1EKZ - chains B and A; structure by solution NMR.

Chain B:
Molecule: Staufen double-stranded RNA binding domain
Sequence (30 nucleotides; numbered 1 to 30; the number before each row is that of its first residue):
     1 GGACAGCUGU CCCUUCGGGG ACAGCUGUCC

Chain A:
Protein: Maternal effect protein (staufen)
Organism: Drosophila melanogaster
UniProtKB: P25159 (STAU_DROME); residues 1-76 here correspond to UniProt positions 571-646 (UniProt number = residue number + 570)
Chain sequence (76 residues; each row starts with the number of its first residue):
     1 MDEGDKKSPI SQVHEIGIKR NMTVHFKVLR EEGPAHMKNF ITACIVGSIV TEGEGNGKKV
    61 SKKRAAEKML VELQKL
Swiss-Prot annotation at these positions:
  - binding site (RNA): His36, Lys38, Lys58, Lys59, Lys62

Interface between chain B and chain A:
Contacting residue pairs - 18 pairs, chain B then chain A:
  G2(B) - Met37(A)  sugar contact
  G2(B) - Lys58(A)  sugar contact
  A3(B) - Ala35(A)  base contact
  A3(B) - His36(A)  sugar contact
  A3(B) - Met37(A)  sugar contact
  A3(B) - Lys38(A)  sugar contact
  C4(B) - Pro34(A)  sugar contact
  C4(B) - Lys38(A)  sugar contact
  U15(B) - Lys7(A)  base contact
  U15(B) - Gln12(A)  base contact
  U15(B) - Glu15(A)  base contact
  U15(B) - Ile16(A)  base contact
  U15(B) - Lys19(A)  phosphate contact
  C16(B) - Glu15(A)  base contact
  C16(B) - Ile18(A)  base contact
  C16(B) - Lys19(A)  phosphate contact
  U28(B) - Ala35(A)  base contact
  C29(B) - Ala35(A)  sugar contact
Other interface residues (no listed pair), chain B (8 interface residues in all): G1

Overview:
Chain B and chain A form an interface of 8 and 12 residues respectively. Curated annotation (UniProt) lists 5
RNA-binding residues on chain A.
Chain B is Staufen double-stranded RNA binding domain and chain A is Maternal effect protein (staufen)
(Drosophila melanogaster); the structure, NMR structure of the complex between the third dsrbd from drosophila
staufen and a RNA hairpin, was determined by solution NMR.
